2YA5 - chains A and B; structure by X-ray diffraction, 2.00 A resolution.

Chain A (and B):
Name: Neuraminidase A
Organism: Streptococcus pneumoniae
Notes: EC 3.2.1.18; fragment: catalytic domain, residues 280-754; chain B of this document is another copy of the same molecule, construct and numbering; everything in this record applies to it too
Reference sequence: B2DJD9 (B2DJD9_STRPN); residues 303-777 here correspond to UniProt positions 280-754 (UniProt number = residue number - 23)
Chain sequence (493 residues; each row starts with the number of its first residue):
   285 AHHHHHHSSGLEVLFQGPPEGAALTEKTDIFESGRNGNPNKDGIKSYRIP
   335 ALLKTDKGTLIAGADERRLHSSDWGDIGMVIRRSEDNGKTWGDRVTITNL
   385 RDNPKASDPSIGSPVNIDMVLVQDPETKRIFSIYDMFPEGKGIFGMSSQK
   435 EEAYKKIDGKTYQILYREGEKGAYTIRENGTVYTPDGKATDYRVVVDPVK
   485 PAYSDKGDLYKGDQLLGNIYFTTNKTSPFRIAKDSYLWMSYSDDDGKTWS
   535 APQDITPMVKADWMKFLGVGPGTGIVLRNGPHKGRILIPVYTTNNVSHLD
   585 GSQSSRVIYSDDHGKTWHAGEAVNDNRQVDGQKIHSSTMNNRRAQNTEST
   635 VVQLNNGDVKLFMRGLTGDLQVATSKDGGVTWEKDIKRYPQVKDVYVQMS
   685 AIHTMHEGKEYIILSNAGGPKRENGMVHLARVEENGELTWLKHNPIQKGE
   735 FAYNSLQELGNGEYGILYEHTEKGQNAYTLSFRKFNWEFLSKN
Not modelled in the structure: 285-306 (chain B: 285-306, 777)
Differences from the reference sequence: expression tag (285-302)
Small-molecule neighbours: N-acetyl-alpha-neuraminic acid (SIA): Arg332, Ile333, Arg351, Asp357, Ile401, Asp402, Asp419, Phe421, Ile427, Phe428, Phe550, Tyr575, Leu583, Gln587, Glu632, Arg648, Tyr680, Arg706, Tyr737

Chain A / chain B interface:
Contacting residue pairs (42):
  Gln433(A) with Lys617(B); Ile618(B); His619(B), hydrogen bond (side chain-backbone); Thr622(B), hydrogen bond; Met623(B), hydrogen bond (side chain-backbone)
  Lys434(A) with His619(B); Ser621(B); Thr622(B), hydrogen bond (backbone-side chain)
  Glu436(A) with His619(B), salt bridge
  Lys439(A) with Glu605(B)
  Tyr450(A) with Asn610(B)
  Gly453(A) with Lys668(B)
  Lys455(A) with Val607(B), hydrogen bond (side chain-backbone); Asp609(B); Asn610(B), hydrogen bond (backbone-side chain); Trp666(B), hydrogen bond (side chain-backbone); Glu667(B); Lys668(B)
  Asp546(A) with Trp547(B)
  Trp547(A) with Asp546(B); Trp547(B), hydrophobic
  Asn579(A) with Val580(B); Thr622(B)
  Val580(A) with Asn579(B)
  Val607(A) with Lys455(B)
  Asp609(A) with Lys455(B)
  Asn610(A) with Tyr450(B); Lys455(B), hydrogen bond (side chain-backbone)
  Lys617(A) with Gln433(B)
  Ile618(A) with Gln433(B)
  His619(A) with Gln433(B), hydrogen bond (backbone-side chain); Lys434(B); Glu436(B), salt bridge
  Ser621(A) with Lys434(B)
  Thr622(A) with Gln433(B), hydrogen bond; Lys434(B), hydrogen bond (side chain-backbone); Asn579(B)
  Met623(A) with Gln433(B), hydrogen bond (backbone-side chain)
  Trp666(A) with Lys455(B), hydrogen bond (backbone-side chain)
  Glu667(A) with Lys455(B), hydrogen bond (backbone-side chain)
  Lys668(A) with Gly453(B), hydrogen bond (side chain-backbone); Lys455(B)
Other interface residues (no listed pair), chain A (25 interface residues in all): Ser432, Ala545
Other interface residues (no listed pair), chain B (27 interface residues in all): Ser432, Glu454, Ala545, Arg611

In short:
The interface between chain A and chain B involves 25 residues on one side and 27 on the other, with 15
hydrogen bonds and 2 salt bridges. Polar pairs include Glu436(A)-His619(B), Gln433(A)-His619(B) and
Gln433(A)-Thr622(B). Chain A binds N-acetyl-alpha-neuraminic acid.
Chain A and chain B are both Neuraminidase A (Streptococcus pneumoniae); the structure, Crystal structure of
Streptococcus pneumoniae NanA (TIGR4) in complex with sialic acid, was determined by X-ray diffraction,
deposited together with 2YA4, 2YA6, 2YA7 and 2YA8.
